PDB entry 5XUJ | X-ray diffraction, 2.44 A resolution | chain A

Chain A:
Name: cAMP and cAMP-inhibited cGMP 3', 5'-cyclic phosphodiesterase 10A
Organism: Homo sapiens
Notes: EC 3.1.4.17, 3.1.4.35
UniProt: Q9Y233 (PDE10_HUMAN), isoform Q9Y233-2; residue numbers follow UniProt; this construct covers 449-789
Sequence (345 residues; numbered 445 to 789; the number before each row is that of its first residue):
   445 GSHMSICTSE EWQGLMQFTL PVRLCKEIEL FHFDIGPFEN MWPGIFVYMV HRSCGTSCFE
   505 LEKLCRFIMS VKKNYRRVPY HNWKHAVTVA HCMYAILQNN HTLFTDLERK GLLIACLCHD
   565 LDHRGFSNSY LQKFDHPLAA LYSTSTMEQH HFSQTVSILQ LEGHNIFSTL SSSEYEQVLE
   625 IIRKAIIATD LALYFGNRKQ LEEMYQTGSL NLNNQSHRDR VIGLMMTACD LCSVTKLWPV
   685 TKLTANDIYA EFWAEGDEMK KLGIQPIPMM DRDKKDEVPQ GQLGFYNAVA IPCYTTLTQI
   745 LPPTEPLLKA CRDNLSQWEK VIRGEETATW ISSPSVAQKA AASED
Unresolved in the structure: 445-447, 574-587, 770-789
Sequence notes: expression tag (445-448)
Ion coordination: Zn2+: H529, H563, D564, D674; Mg2+ near D564 (its only coordinating residue here)
Small-molecule neighbours: 8G6 (7-(4-chlorophenyl)-2-methyl-pyrazolo[1,5-a]pyrimidine): Y524, L635, L675, I692, Y693, F696, Q726, F729
Curated features (UniProtKB/Swiss-Prot):
  - binding site (3',5'-cyclic AMP): Q659

Summary:
Chain A binds compound 8G6. H529, H563, D564 and D674 form the Zn2+ site. UniProt lists residue binding
3',5'-cyclic AMP Q659.
Chain A is cAMP and cAMP-inhibited cGMP 3', 5'-cyclic phosphodiesterase 10A (Homo sapiens); the structure,
Crystal structure of PDE10A in complex with 7-(4-chlorophenyl)-2-methylpyrazolo[1,5-a]pyrimidine, was
determined by X-ray diffraction, deposited together with 5XUI.
